PDB entry 9D3R | electron microscopy, 3.30 A resolution | chains A and J of the 10 polymer chains in the assembly

[Chain A]
Name: Histone H3.2
Organism: Homo sapiens
UniProtKB: Q71DI3 (H32_HUMAN); residues 39-135 here correspond to UniProt positions 40-136 (UniProt number = residue number + 1)
Sequence (97 residues; numbered 39 to 135; the number before each row is that of its first residue):
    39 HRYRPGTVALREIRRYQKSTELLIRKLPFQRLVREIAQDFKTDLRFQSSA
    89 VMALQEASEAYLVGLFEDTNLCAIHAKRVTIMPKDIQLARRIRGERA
Curated features (UniProtKB/Swiss-Prot):
  - modified residue: Tyr41 (Phosphotyrosine), Lys56 (N6,N6,N6-trimethyllysine), Ser57 (Phosphoserine), Lys64 (N6-(2-hydroxyisobutyryl)lysine), Lys79 (N6,N6,N6-trimethyllysine), Thr80 (Phosphothreonine), Ser86 (Phosphoserine), Thr107 (Phosphothreonine), Lys115 (N6-acetyllysine), Lys122 (N6-(2-hydroxyisobutyryl)lysine)
  - lipidation: Cys110 (S-palmitoyl cysteine)

[Chain J]
Molecule: 5S rDNA (coding strand)
Organism: Xenopus borealis
Sequence (145 nucleotides; row label = number of the first residue in the row; numbers below 1 keep their minus sign (DC-72 is residue -72)):
   -72 CCGAGATCAGACGATATCGGGCACTTTCAGGGTGGTATGGCCGTAGGCGA
   -22 GCACAAGGCTGACTTTTCCTCCCCTTGTGCTGCCTTCTGGGGGGGGCCCA
    28 GCTCCTCCCCATGCCAGGGTCTTTTCCCCCAGGCAGGAAAACAAG

[Interface between chain A and chain J]
Pairs across the interface (23):
  His39(A) - DA-67(J)  sugar contact
  Arg40(A) - DC10(J)  phosphate contact
  Tyr41(A) - DG9(J)  hydrogen bond to the phosphate
  Tyr41(A) - DC10(J)  hydrogen bond to the phosphate
  Arg42(A) - DG9(J)  sugar contact
  Pro43(A) - DT8(J)  phosphate contact
  Pro43(A) - DG9(J)  phosphate contact
  Gly44(A) - DT8(J)  phosphate contact
  Gly44(A) - DG9(J)  hydrogen bond to the phosphate
  Thr45(A) - DG9(J)  phosphate contact
  Val46(A) - DG9(J)  hydrogen bond to the phosphate
  Val46(A) - DC10(J)  phosphate contact
  Ala47(A) - DG9(J)  hydrogen bond to the phosphate
  Arg49(A) - DT-66(J)  phosphate contact
  Arg49(A) - DC-65(J)  salt bridge to the phosphate
  Arg63(A) - DG17(J)  phosphate contact
  Arg63(A) - DG18(J)  salt bridge to the phosphate
  Lys64(A) - DG18(J)  phosphate contact
  Leu65(A) - DG17(J)  phosphate contact
  Leu65(A) - DG18(J)  hydrogen bond to the phosphate
  Pro66(A) - DG17(J)  phosphate contact
  Arg69(A) - DG17(J)  salt bridge to the phosphate
  Arg83(A) - DA27(J)  sugar contact
Interface residues without a listed pair, chain J (10 interface residues in all): DG-68

[Summary]
16 residues of chain A face 10 of chain J across their interface, with 6 hydrogen bonds and 3 salt bridges.
Polar contacts include Tyr41(A)-DG9(J), Tyr41(A)-DC10(J) and Gly44(A)-DG9(J).
Chain A is Histone H3.2 (Homo sapiens) and chain J is 5S rDNA (coding strand) (Xenopus borealis); the
structure, 147-bp 5S rDNA nucleosome - closed, was determined by electron microscopy, deposited together with
9D3K, 9D3L, 9D3N, 9D3O, 9D3Q, 9D3S and 9D3T.
